PDB entry 3J7V | electron microscopy, 4.60 A resolution (low resolution: residue-level contacts below are approximate; hydrogen-bond / salt-bridge calls are withheld) | chains C and D of the 7 polymer chains in the assembly

Chain C (and D):
Protein: Major capsid protein 10A
From: Enterobacteria phage T7
Notes: chain D of this document is another copy of the same molecule, construct and numbering; everything in this record applies to it too
UniProt: P19726 (VC10A_BPT7); numbering as in UniProt (aligned over 1-345)
Chain sequence (345 residues; numbered 1 to 345; the number before each row is that of its first residue):
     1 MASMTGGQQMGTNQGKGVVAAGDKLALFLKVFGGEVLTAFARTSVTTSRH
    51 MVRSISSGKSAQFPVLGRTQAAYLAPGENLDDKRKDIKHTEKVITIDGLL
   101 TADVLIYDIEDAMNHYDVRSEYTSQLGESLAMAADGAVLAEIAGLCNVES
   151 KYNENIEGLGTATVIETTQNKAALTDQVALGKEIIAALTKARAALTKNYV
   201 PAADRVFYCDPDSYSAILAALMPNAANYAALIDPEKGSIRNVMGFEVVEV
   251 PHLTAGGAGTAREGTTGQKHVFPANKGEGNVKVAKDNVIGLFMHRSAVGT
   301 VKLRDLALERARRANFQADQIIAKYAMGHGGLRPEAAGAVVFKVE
Not modelled in the structure: 1-23, 150-160, 256-268, 344-345 (chain D: 1-22, 150-159, 257-269, 344-345)
UniProt features mapped onto this chain:
  - region (Intercapsomeric interactions): Gly-11 to Leu-25, Tyr-152 to Ile-156

Chain C / chain D interface:
Residue-residue contacts (28):
  Asp-97(C) / Tyr-73(D)
  Gly-98(C) / Ala-75(D)
  Leu-99(C) / Tyr-73(D)
  Leu-99(C) / Leu-74(D)
  Leu-100(C) / Ala-72(D)
  Leu-100(C) / Tyr-73(D)
  Thr-101(C) / Ala-72(D)
  Ala-102(C) / Ala-71(D)
  Leu-105(C) / Arg-84(D)
  His-115(C) / Arg-53(D)
  Asp-117(C) / Met-51(D)
  Glu-121(C) / Pro-64(D)
  Glu-121(C) / Leu-66(D)
  Tyr-122(C) / Pro-64(D)
  Tyr-122(C) / Leu-66(D)
  Gln-125(C) / Leu-66(D)
  Gln-125(C) / Arg-68(D)
  Gln-125(C) / Thr-69(D)
  Glu-128(C) / Arg-68(D)
  Ser-129(C) / Thr-69(D)
  Ser-129(C) / Gln-70(D)
  Met-132(C) / Gln-70(D)
  Ala-137(C) / Tyr-73(D)
  Asn-227(C) / Asn-241(D)
  Tyr-228(C) / Met-243(D)
  Ala-255(C) / Gln-70(D)
  Phe-272(C) / Tyr-73(D)
  Arg-313(C) / Leu-80(D)
Also at the interface, not in a pair above, chain C (26 interface residues in all): Ala-133, Ala-226, Ala-229, His-252, Phe-316
Also at the interface, not in a pair above, chain D (19 interface residues in all): Ile-185, Tyr-199, Val-242

In short:
26 residues of chain C face 19 of chain D across their interface.
Chain C and chain D are both Major capsid protein 10A (Enterobacteria phage T7); the structure, Capsid
Expansion Mechanism Of Bacteriophage T7 Revealed By Multi-State Atomic Models Derived From Cryo-EM
Reconstructions, was determined by electron microscopy (same publication as 3J7W and 3J7X).
